3VJN - chain A; structure by X-ray diffraction, 2.34 A resolution.

# Chain A
Molecule: Epidermal growth factor receptor
Source organism: Homo sapiens
Notes: EC 2.7.10.1; fragment: kinase domain
UniProtKB: P00533 (EGFR_HUMAN); residues 695-1022 here = UniProt positions 695-1022
Amino-acid sequence (334 residues; each row starts with the number of its first residue):
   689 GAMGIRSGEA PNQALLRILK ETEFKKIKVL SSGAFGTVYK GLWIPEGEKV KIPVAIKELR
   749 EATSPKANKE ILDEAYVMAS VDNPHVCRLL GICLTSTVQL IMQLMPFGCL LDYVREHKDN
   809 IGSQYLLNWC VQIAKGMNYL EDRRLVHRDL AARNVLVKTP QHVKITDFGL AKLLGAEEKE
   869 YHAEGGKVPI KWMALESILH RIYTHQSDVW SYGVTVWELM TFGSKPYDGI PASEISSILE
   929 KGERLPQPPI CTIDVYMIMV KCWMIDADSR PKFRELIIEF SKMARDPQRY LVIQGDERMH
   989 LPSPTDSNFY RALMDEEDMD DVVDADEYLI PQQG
Disordered / not traced: 689-696, 721-723, 748, 985-1005, 1019-1022
Differences from the reference sequence: expression tag (689-694); engineered mutation S719 (Gly in P00533), M790 (Thr in P00533)
Curated features (UniProtKB/Swiss-Prot):
  - active site: D837 (Proton acceptor)
  - binding site (ATP): L718, S720 to V726, K745, D855
  - site: Y1016 (Important for interaction with PIK3C2B)
  - modified residue: S695 (Phosphoserine), K745 (N6-(2-hydroxyisobutyryl)lysine), Y869 (Phosphotyrosine), S991 (Phosphoserine), S995 (Phosphoserine), Y998 (Phosphotyrosine), Y1016 (Phosphotyrosine)
  - cross-link (Glycyl lysine isopeptide (Lys-Gly)): K716 (interchain with G-Cter in ubiquitin), K737 (interchain with G-Cter in ubiquitin), K754 (interchain with G-Cter in ubiquitin), K757 (interchain with G-Cter in ubiquitin), K867 (interchain with G-Cter in ubiquitin), K929 (interchain with G-Cter in ubiquitin), K960 (interchain with G-Cter in ubiquitin), K970 (interchain with G-Cter in ubiquitin)
  - natural variant: E709 (E709A: Found in a lung cancer sample; E709G: Found in a lung cancer sample; E709K: Found in a lung cancer sample), S719 (G719S: Found in a lung cancer sample; this construct carries the variant), G724 (G724S: Found in a lung cancer sample), E734 (E734K: Found in a lung cancer sample), E746 to S752 (sequence variant, change not given here; Found in a lung cancer sample), E746 to T751 (sequence variant, change not given here; Found in a lung cancer sample), E746 to A750 (deletion: Found in a lung cancer sample), E746 (deletion: Found in a lung cancer sample), L747 to T751 (deletion: Found in a lung cancer sample), L747 to E749 (deletion: Found in a lung cancer sample), L747 (L747F: Found in a lung cancer sample), R748 (R748P: Found in a lung cancer sample), 12 further natural variant entries in UniProt
  - mutagenesis: P699 (P699A: Reduced phosphorylation), N700 (N700A: Abolishes phosphorylation), L704 (L704A: Abolishes phosphorylation), R705 (R705A: Abolishes phosphorylation), I706 (I706A: Abolishes phosphorylation), K745 (K745A/M: Abolishes kinase activity), D974 (D974A: Strongly reduced phosphorylation), R977 (R977A: Reduced phosphorylation), E1005 to D1006 (Constitutively activated kinase), Y1016 (Y1016F: 50% decrease in interaction with PIK3C2B. 65% decrease in interaction with PIK3C2B; when associated with F-1197. Abolishes interaction with PIK3C2B; when associated with F-1197 and F-1092)
Residues lining bound ligands: AMP-PNP (ANP; phosphoaminophosphonic acid-adenylate ester): L718, S719, V726, A743, K745, M790, Q791, L792, M793, C797, N842, L844, D855
What the authors report for this chain:
  - contacts within the chain: M766-F856 (hydrophobic contact), M766-L777 (hydrophobic contact), M766-M790 (hydrophobic contact), H835-F856 (hydrophobic contact)
  - binding site for AMP-PNP: K745, M790, Q791, M793, D855
  - conformationally variable residues (side-chain flip): M790
  - mutagenesis - G719S/T790M: increased binding to ATP
  - mutagenesis - G719S (5.9-fold): increased catalytic activity
  - mutagenesis - G719S (13.3-fold): decreased binding to ATP
  - mutagenesis - G719S (Kd1 4 31.9 nM): decreased binding to gefitinib
  - mutagenesis - G719S (IC501 4 0.18 mM): decreased catalytic activity on gefitinib
  - mutagenesis - G719S/T790M (IC501 4 1.86 mM): increased catalytic activity on gefitinib
  - mutagenesis - G719S (2.6-3.2-fold), F723A (4.4-fold): decreased signaling
  - mutagenesis - F723A: increased signaling in response to gefitinib

# Summary
Chain A binds AMP-PNP. Curated annotation (UniProt) lists active-site residue D837, 10 ATP-binding residues
and 11 mutagenesis sites. The paper reports a binding site for AMP-PNP at K745, M790 and Q791 among others;
G719S and F723A reduce signaling.
Chain A is Epidermal growth factor receptor (Homo sapiens); the structure, Crystal structure of the mutated
EGFR kinase domain (G719S/T790M) in complex with AMPPNP, was determined by X-ray diffraction, deposited
together with 3UG1, 3UG2, 3VJO, 2EB2 and 2EB3.
